PDB entry 2AEJ | X-ray diffraction, 2.10 A resolution | chains A and B

# Chain A (and B)
Molecule: Calcium-gated potassium channel mthK
Organism: Methanothermobacter thermautotrophicus
Notes: fragment: isoform Soluble; chain B of this document is another copy of the same molecule, construct and numbering; everything in this record applies to it too
UniProtKB: O27564 (MTHK_METTH); residues 107-336 here = UniProt positions 107-336
Amino-acid sequence (234 residues; numbered 107 to 340; the number before each row is that of its first residue):
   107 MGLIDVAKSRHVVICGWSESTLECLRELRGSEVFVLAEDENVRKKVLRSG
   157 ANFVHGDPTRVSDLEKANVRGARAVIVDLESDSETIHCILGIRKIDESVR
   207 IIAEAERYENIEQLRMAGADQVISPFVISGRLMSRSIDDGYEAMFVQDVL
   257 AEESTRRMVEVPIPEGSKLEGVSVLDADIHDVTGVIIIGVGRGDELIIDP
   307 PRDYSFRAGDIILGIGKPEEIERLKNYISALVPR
Not modelled in the structure: 107-115, 340 (chain B: 107-115, 336-340)
Differences from the reference sequence: cloning artifact (337-340)
Swiss-Prot annotation at these positions:
  - binding site (Ca(2+)): Asp-184, Glu-210, Glu-212

# How chain A and chain B interact
Contacting residue pairs (145; chain A residue first):
  Val-118(A) / Ile-243(B)  hydrophobic
  Glu-125(A) / Glu-212(B)
  Glu-125(A) / Arg-213(B)  salt bridge
  Glu-125(A) / Phe-232(B)
  Ser-126(A) / Phe-232(B)
  Ser-126(A) / Ser-235(B)
  Ser-126(A) / Gly-236(B)
  Ser-126(A) / Met-239(B)
  Glu-129(A) / Phe-232(B)
  Glu-129(A) / Val-233(B)
  Glu-129(A) / Arg-237(B)  salt bridge
  Cys-130(A) / Gly-236(B)
  Cys-130(A) / Met-239(B)  hydrophobic
  Cys-130(A) / Ser-240(B)
  Glu-133(A) / Ser-240(B)
  Leu-134(A) / Ser-240(B)
  Arg-179(A) / Ile-243(B)
  Arg-179(A) / Asp-244(B)  salt bridge
  Ala-180(A) / Ile-243(B)  hydrophobic
  Ile-182(A) / Met-239(B)  hydrophobic
  Ile-182(A) / Ile-243(B)  hydrophobic
  Arg-206(A) / Ser-242(B)  hydrogen bond (side chain-backbone)
  Arg-206(A) / Ile-243(B)
  Arg-206(A) / Asp-244(B)
  Arg-206(A) / Asp-245(B)
  Arg-206(A) / Gly-246(B)
  Ile-208(A) / Ser-242(B)
  Glu-210(A) / Ser-235(B)
  Glu-210(A) / Met-239(B)
  Glu-212(A) / Glu-125(B)
  Arg-213(A) / Glu-125(B)
  Gln-227(A) / Ser-242(B)  hydrogen bond
  Gln-227(A) / Gly-246(B)
  Gln-227(A) / Ala-249(B)
  Ile-229(A) / Ser-235(B)
  Ile-229(A) / Leu-238(B)  hydrophobic
  Ile-229(A) / Met-239(B)
  Ser-230(A) / Gln-253(B)
  Pro-231(A) / Pro-231(B)
  Pro-231(A) / Ser-235(B)
  Phe-232(A) / Glu-125(B)
  Phe-232(A) / Ser-126(B)
  Phe-232(A) / Phe-232(B)  hydrophobic
  Val-233(A) / Glu-129(B)
  Val-233(A) / Gln-253(B)
  Ile-234(A) / Ile-234(B)  hydrophobic
  Ile-234(A) / Leu-238(B)  hydrophobic
  Ile-234(A) / Gln-253(B)
  Ser-235(A) / Ser-126(B)  hydrogen bond
  Ser-235(A) / Glu-210(B)  hydrogen bond
  Ser-235(A) / Ile-229(B)
  Ser-235(A) / Pro-231(B)
  Gly-236(A) / Ser-126(B)
  Gly-236(A) / Glu-129(B)
  Gly-236(A) / Cys-130(B)
  Arg-237(A) / Glu-129(B)  salt bridge
  Arg-237(A) / Glu-133(B)
  Arg-237(A) / Gln-253(B)  hydrogen bond (side chain-backbone)
  Arg-237(A) / Leu-256(B)
  Arg-237(A) / Ala-257(B)
  Arg-237(A) / Glu-259(B)  salt bridge
  Leu-238(A) / Ile-229(B)
  Leu-238(A) / Ile-234(B)  hydrophobic
  Leu-238(A) / Leu-256(B)  hydrophobic
  Met-239(A) / Cys-130(B)  hydrophobic
  Met-239(A) / Ile-182(B)  hydrophobic
  Met-239(A) / Glu-210(B)
  Met-239(A) / Ile-229(B)  hydrophobic
  Ser-240(A) / Cys-130(B)
  Ser-240(A) / Glu-133(B)
  Ser-240(A) / Leu-134(B)
  Arg-241(A) / Val-255(B)  hydrogen bond (side chain-backbone)
  Arg-241(A) / Leu-256(B)  hydrogen bond (side chain-backbone)
  Arg-241(A) / Ala-257(B)
  Arg-241(A) / Glu-258(B)
  Arg-241(A) / Arg-263(B)
  Arg-241(A) / Met-264(B)  hydrogen bond (side chain-backbone)
  Ser-242(A) / Arg-206(B)  hydrogen bond (backbone-side chain)
  Ser-242(A) / Ile-208(B)
  Ser-242(A) / Gln-227(B)  hydrogen bond
  Ile-243(A) / Arg-179(B)
  Ile-243(A) / Ala-180(B)
  Ile-243(A) / Ile-182(B)  hydrophobic
  Ile-243(A) / Arg-206(B)
  Asp-244(A) / Arg-179(B)  salt bridge
  Asp-244(A) / Arg-206(B)
  Asp-245(A) / Arg-206(B)
  Asp-245(A) / Glu-266(B)
  Gly-246(A) / Arg-206(B)
  Gly-246(A) / Gln-227(B)
  Tyr-247(A) / Glu-266(B)
  Tyr-247(A) / Gly-297(B)
  Tyr-247(A) / Arg-298(B)  hydrogen bond (side chain-backbone)
  Tyr-247(A) / Gly-299(B)  hydrogen bond (side chain-backbone)
  Tyr-247(A) / Glu-301(B)
  Tyr-247(A) / Leu-302(B)
  Tyr-247(A) / Ile-317(B)  hydrophobic
  Tyr-247(A) / Leu-319(B)
  Glu-248(A) / Met-264(B)
  Glu-248(A) / Val-265(B)
  Glu-248(A) / Glu-266(B)
  Ala-249(A) / Gln-227(B)
  Met-250(A) / Asp-300(B)
  Met-250(A) / Leu-302(B)  hydrophobic
  Phe-251(A) / Met-264(B)  hydrophobic
  Phe-251(A) / Leu-302(B)
  Phe-251(A) / Ile-304(B)  hydrophobic
  Val-252(A) / Val-252(B)  hydrophobic
  Gln-253(A) / Ile-234(B)
  Gln-253(A) / Arg-237(B)  hydrogen bond (backbone-side chain)
  Val-255(A) / Arg-241(B)
  Val-255(A) / Ile-304(B)  hydrophobic
  Leu-256(A) / Arg-237(B)
  Leu-256(A) / Arg-241(B)  hydrogen bond (backbone-side chain)
  Ala-257(A) / Arg-237(B)
  Arg-262(A) / Ile-304(B)  hydrogen bond (side chain-backbone)
  Arg-262(A) / Asp-305(B)
  Met-264(A) / Arg-241(B)  hydrogen bond (backbone-side chain)
  Met-264(A) / Glu-248(B)
  Met-264(A) / Phe-251(B)  hydrophobic
  Val-265(A) / Glu-248(B)
  Glu-266(A) / Asp-245(B)
  Glu-266(A) / Glu-248(B)  hydrogen bond (backbone-side chain)
  His-286(A) / Asp-305(B)  salt bridge
  Gly-290(A) / Asp-305(B)
  Ile-292(A) / Ile-292(B)  hydrophobic
  Ile-292(A) / Ile-293(B)
  Ile-292(A) / Asp-305(B)
  Ile-294(A) / Phe-251(B)  hydrophobic
  Gly-297(A) / Tyr-247(B)
  Arg-298(A) / Tyr-247(B)  hydrogen bond (backbone-side chain)
  Gly-299(A) / Tyr-247(B)  hydrogen bond (backbone-side chain)
  Asp-300(A) / Tyr-247(B)  hydrogen bond (backbone-side chain)
  Glu-301(A) / Tyr-247(B)
  Leu-302(A) / Tyr-247(B)
  Leu-302(A) / Met-250(B)  hydrophobic
  Leu-302(A) / Phe-251(B)  hydrophobic
  Ile-304(A) / Arg-262(B)  hydrogen bond (backbone-side chain)
  Asp-305(A) / His-286(B)
  Asp-305(A) / Gly-290(B)
  Asp-305(A) / Ile-292(B)
  Ile-317(A) / Tyr-247(B)  hydrophobic
  Leu-319(A) / Tyr-247(B)
  Leu-319(A) / Glu-248(B)
  Ile-321(A) / Ile-304(B)  hydrophobic
Interface residues without a listed pair, chain A (69 interface residues in all): Arg-116, Thr-127, Asp-184, Tyr-214, Val-228, Asp-254
Interface residues without a listed pair, chain B (70 interface residues in all): Val-118, Thr-127, Asp-184, Glu-215, Ser-230, Ile-294, Ile-321

# Overview
69 residues of chain A and 70 residues of chain B are in contact; the contacts include 21 hydrogen bonds and 7
salt bridges. Polar pairs include Glu-125(A)/Arg-213(B), Glu-129(A)/Arg-237(B) and Arg-179(A)/Asp-244(B).
Curated annotation (UniProt) lists 3 Ca2+-binding residues on chain A.
Both chains are Calcium-gated potassium channel mthK (Methanothermobacter thermautotrophicus). Entry 2AEJ
(Crystal Structures of the MthK RCK Domain in no Ca2+ bound form) was determined by X-ray diffraction (same
publication as 2AEF and 2AEM).
